PDB entry 5DZ3 | X-ray diffraction, 2.15 A resolution | chains A and B of the 4 polymer chains in the assembly

== Chain A (and B) ==
Molecule: Estrogen receptor
Organism: Homo sapiens
Notes: fragment: ligand-binding domain; chain B of this document is another copy of the same molecule, construct and numbering; everything in this record applies to it too
Reference sequence: P03372 (ESR1_HUMAN); residue numbers follow UniProt; this construct covers 298-554
Sequence (257 residues; each row starts with the number of its first residue):
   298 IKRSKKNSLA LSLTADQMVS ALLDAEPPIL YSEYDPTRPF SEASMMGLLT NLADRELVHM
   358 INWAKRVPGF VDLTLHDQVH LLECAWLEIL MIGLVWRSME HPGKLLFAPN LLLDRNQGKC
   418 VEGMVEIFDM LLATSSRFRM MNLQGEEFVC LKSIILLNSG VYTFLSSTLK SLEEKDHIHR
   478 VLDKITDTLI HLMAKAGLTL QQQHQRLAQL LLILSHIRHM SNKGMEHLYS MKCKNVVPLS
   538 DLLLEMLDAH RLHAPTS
Unresolved in the structure: 298-304, 332-333, 460-471, 550-554 (chain B: 298-304, 415-416, 460-464, 550-554)
Sequence notes: engineered mutation S537 (Tyr in P03372)

== How chain A and chain B interact ==
Contacting residue pairs - 54 pairs, chain A then chain B:
  A430(A) - Y459(B)  hydrophobic
  R434(A) - Y459(B)  hydrogen bond
  R434(A) - H476(B)  hydrogen bond
  I451(A) - L509(B)  hydrophobic
  N455(A) - L509(B)
  N455(A) - H513(B)  hydrogen bond (backbone-side chain)
  S456(A) - H513(B)
  V458(A) - H513(B)
  Y459(A) - A430(B)  hydrophobic
  Y459(A) - R434(B)  hydrogen bond
  Y459(A) - I510(B)
  Y459(A) - H513(B)
  H476(A) - R434(B)  hydrogen bond
  H476(A) - Q506(B)  hydrogen bond
  D480(A) - Q502(B)
  D480(A) - Q506(B)  hydrogen bond
  T483(A) - H501(B)
  T483(A) - A505(B)
  D484(A) - Q498(B)  hydrogen bond
  D484(A) - Q502(B)  hydrogen bond
  I487(A) - H501(B)
  L497(A) - L497(B)  hydrophobic
  H501(A) - T483(B)
  H501(A) - D484(B)  salt bridge
  H501(A) - I487(B)
  H501(A) - L504(B)
  Q502(A) - D484(B)  hydrogen bond
  L504(A) - H501(B)
  A505(A) - T483(B)
  A505(A) - L508(B)  hydrophobic
  Q506(A) - H476(B)  hydrogen bond
  Q506(A) - D480(B)  hydrogen bond
  L508(A) - A505(B)  hydrophobic
  L509(A) - I451(B)  hydrophobic
  L509(A) - N455(B)  hydrogen bond (backbone-side chain)
  L509(A) - L511(B)  hydrophobic
  L511(A) - L509(B)  hydrophobic
  S512(A) - L511(B)
  S512(A) - R515(B)  hydrogen bond
  H513(A) - N455(B)  hydrogen bond (side chain-backbone)
  H513(A) - V458(B)
  H513(A) - Y459(B)
  H513(A) - R515(B)
  R515(A) - S512(B)  hydrogen bond
  R515(A) - H513(B)
  R515(A) - H516(B)
  H516(A) - R515(B)
  H516(A) - N519(B)  hydrogen bond
  N519(A) - H516(B)  hydrogen bond
  N519(A) - N519(B)  hydrogen bond
  K520(A) - H547(B)  hydrogen bond (side chain-backbone)
  K520(A) - L549(B)
  E523(A) - E523(B)
  H547(A) - K520(B)  hydrogen bond (backbone-side chain)
Interface residues without a listed pair, chain A (32 interface residues in all): L479, Q500, I510
Interface residues without a listed pair, chain B (34 interface residues in all): T431, S456, L479

== In short ==
Chain A and chain B form an interface of 32 and 34 residues respectively; the contacts include 21 hydrogen
bonds and 1 salt bridge. Among the polar pairs are H501(A)-D484(B), R434(A)-Y459(B) and R434(A)-H476(B).
Chain A and chain B are both Estrogen receptor (Homo sapiens); the structure, Crystal Structure of the
ER-alpha Ligand-binding Domain in Complex with the Cyclofenil Derivative
4,4'-{[4-(fluoromethyl)cyclohexylidene]methanediyl}diphenol, was determined by X-ray diffraction together with
4ZN7, 4ZNH, 4ZNS, 4ZNT, 4ZNU, 4ZNV and 50 further entries from the same study.
